4JE0 - chains A and B; structure by X-ray diffraction, 1.70 A resolution.

[Chain A (and B)]
Molecule: Ser-Asp rich fibrinogen/bone sialoprotein-binding protein SdrD
Source organism: Staphylococcus aureus subsp. aureus
Notes: chain B of this document is another copy of the same molecule, construct and numbering; everything in this record applies to it too
UniProtKB: E5QTK7 (E5QTK7_STAAH); residues 0-310 here correspond to UniProt positions 235-545 (UniProt number = residue number + 235)
Chain sequence (316 residues; numbered -4 to 311; the number before each row is that of its first residue; numbers below 1 keep their minus sign (Gly-4 is residue -4)):
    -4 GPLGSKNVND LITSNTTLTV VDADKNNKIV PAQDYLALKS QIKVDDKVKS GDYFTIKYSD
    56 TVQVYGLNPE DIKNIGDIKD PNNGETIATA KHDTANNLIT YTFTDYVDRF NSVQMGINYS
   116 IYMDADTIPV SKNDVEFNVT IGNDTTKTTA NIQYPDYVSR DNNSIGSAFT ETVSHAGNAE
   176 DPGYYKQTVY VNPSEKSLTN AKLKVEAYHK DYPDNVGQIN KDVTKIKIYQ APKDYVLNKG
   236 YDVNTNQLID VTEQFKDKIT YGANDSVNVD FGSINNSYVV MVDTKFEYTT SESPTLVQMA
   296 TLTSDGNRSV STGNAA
Disordered / not traced: -4 to 0 (chain B: -4 to -2)
Modified residues: Mse110, Mse118, Mse276, Mse294 (selenomethionine; parent Met)
Sequence notes: expression tag (-4 to -1, 311)
Bound ions: Ca2+: Asp17, Asp19, Asn21, Lys23, Asp29

[How chain A and chain B interact]
Residue-residue contacts (14):
  Asp55(A) with Asn195(B); Lys197(B), salt bridge
  Asn91(A) with Asp300(B); Gly301(B), hydrogen bond (side chain-backbone)
  Pro124(A) with Ala258(B), hydrophobic
  Pro227(A) with Tyr203(B)
  Tyr230(A) with Tyr203(B); Asn259(B)
  Val231(A) with Asn259(B), hydrogen bond (backbone-side chain)
  Asn241(A) with Lys205(B)
  Gln242(A) with Glu201(B), hydrogen bond; Tyr203(B), hydrogen bond (backbone-side chain); Lys205(B)
  Leu243(A) with Lys205(B), hydrogen bond (backbone-side chain)
Interface residues without a listed pair, chain A (12 interface residues in all): Lys52, Asp229, Ile244
Interface residues without a listed pair, chain B (10 interface residues in all): Lys199

[Summary]
Chain A and chain B form an interface of 12 and 10 residues respectively; the contacts include 5 hydrogen
bonds and 1 salt bridge. Polar pairs include Asp55(A)-Lys197(B), Asn91(A)-Gly301(B) and Val231(A)-Asn259(B).
The Ca2+ site is built by Asp17(A), Asp19(A), Asn21(A), Lys23(A) and Asp29(A).
Both chains are Ser-Asp rich fibrinogen/bone sialoprotein-binding protein SdrD (Staphylococcus aureus subsp.
aureus). Entry 4JE0 (Structures of SdrD from Staphylococcus aureus reveal the molecular mechanism of how the
cell surface receptors ...) was determined by X-ray diffraction (same publication as 4JDZ).
